PDB entry 5J2P | X-ray diffraction, 2.53 A resolution | chains A and P of the 4 polymer chains in the assembly

# Chain A
Name: reverse transcriptase, p66 domain
Source organism: Human immunodeficiency virus type 1 group M subtype B (isolate HXB2)
Notes: EC 2.7.7.-
UniProtKB: P04585 (POL_HV1H2); residues 1-560 here correspond to UniProt positions 588-1147 (UniProt number = residue number + 587)
Chain sequence (560 residues; row label = number of the first residue in the row):
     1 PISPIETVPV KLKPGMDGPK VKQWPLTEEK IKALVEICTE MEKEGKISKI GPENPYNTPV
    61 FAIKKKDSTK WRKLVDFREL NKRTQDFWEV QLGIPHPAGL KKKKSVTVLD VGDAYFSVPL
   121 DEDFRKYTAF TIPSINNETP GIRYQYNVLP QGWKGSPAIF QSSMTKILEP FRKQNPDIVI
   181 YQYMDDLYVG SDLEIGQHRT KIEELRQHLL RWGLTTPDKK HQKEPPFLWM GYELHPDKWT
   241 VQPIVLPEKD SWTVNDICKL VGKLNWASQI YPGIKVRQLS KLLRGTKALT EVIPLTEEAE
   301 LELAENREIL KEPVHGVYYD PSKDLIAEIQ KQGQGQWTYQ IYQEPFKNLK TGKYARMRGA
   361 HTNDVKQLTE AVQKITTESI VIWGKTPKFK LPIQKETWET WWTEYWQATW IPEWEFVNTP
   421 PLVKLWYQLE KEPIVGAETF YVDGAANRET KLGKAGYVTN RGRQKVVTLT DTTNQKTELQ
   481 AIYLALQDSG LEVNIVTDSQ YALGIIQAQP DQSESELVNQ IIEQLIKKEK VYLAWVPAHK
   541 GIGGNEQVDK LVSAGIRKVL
Disordered / not traced: 559-560
Construct notes: engineered mutation Cys258 (Gln845 in P04585), Ser280 (Cys867 in P04585)
Ion coordination: Mg2+: Asp443, Glu478, Asp498
Small-molecule neighbours: 6FM (2'-deoxy-4'-ethynyl-2-fluoroadenosine 5'-(dihydrogen phosphate)): Lys66, Arg72, Leu74, Ala114, Tyr115, Gln151, Gly152, Phe160, Tyr183, Met184, Asp185, Asp186, Lys220, Trp229, Met230, Gly231
Reported in the primary citation:
  - binding site for the 22-nt DNA strand (chain P): Tyr183

# Chain P
Molecule: 22-nt DNA strand
Sequence (22 nucleotides; row label = number of the first residue in the row):
   802 ACAGTCCCTG TTCGGXCGCC XX
Disordered / not traced: 802-804, 822-823
Modified positions: MRG (N2-(3-mercaptopropyl)-2'-deoxyguanosine-5'-monophosphate) at position 817; 6FM (2'-deoxy-4'-ethynyl-2-fluoroadenosine 5'-(dihydrogen phosphate)) at position 822; 6FM (2'-deoxy-4'-ethynyl-2-fluoroadenosine 5'-(dihydrogen phosphate)) at position 823
Covalently attached groups: compound 6FM linked to DC821

# Interface between chain A and chain P
Residue-residue contacts - 32 pairs, chain A then chain P:
  Tyr183(A) - DC821(P)  hydrogen bond to the base
  Met230(A) - DC821(P)  sugar contact
  Gly231(A) - DC821(P)  phosphate contact
  Asn255(A) - DC818(P)  sugar contact
  Cys258(A) - MRG_817(P)  covalent bond
  Cys258(A) - DC818(P)  sugar contact
  Lys259(A) - DC818(P)  phosphate contact
  Lys259(A) - DG819(P)  phosphate contact
  Gly262(A) - DG819(P)  sugar contact
  Lys263(A) - DG819(P)  phosphate contact
  Lys263(A) - DC820(P)  phosphate contact
  Trp266(A) - DC820(P)  sugar contact
  Leu283(A) - MRG_817(P)  base contact
  Leu289(A) - MRG_817(P)  phosphate contact
  Leu289(A) - DC818(P)  phosphate contact
  Arg358(A) - DT812(P)  salt bridge to the phosphate
  Gly359(A) - DG811(P)  phosphate contact
  Ala360(A) - DT810(P)  phosphate contact
  Ala360(A) - DG811(P)  hydrogen bond to the phosphate
  His361(A) - DT810(P)  salt bridge to the phosphate
  Arg448(A) - DG805(P)  base contact
  Arg448(A) - DT806(P)  hydrogen bond to the base
  Arg448(A) - DC807(P)  hydrogen bond to the sugar
  Lys451(A) - DC808(P)  salt bridge to the phosphate
  Thr473(A) - DC808(P)  hydrogen bond to the phosphate
  Thr473(A) - DC809(P)  hydrogen bond to the phosphate
  Gln475(A) - DC808(P)  phosphate contact
  Gln475(A) - DC809(P)  sugar contact
  Lys476(A) - DC809(P)  phosphate contact
  Tyr501(A) - DC809(P)  phosphate contact
  Tyr501(A) - DT810(P)  hydrogen bond to the phosphate
  Ile505(A) - DT810(P)  phosphate contact
Also at the interface, not in a pair above, chain A (24 interface residues in all): Gln242, Arg356
Also at the interface, not in a pair above, chain P (14 interface residues in all): DT813

# Summary
24 residues of chain A face 14 of chain P across their interface, with 1 covalent bond, 7 hydrogen bonds and 3
salt bridges. Among the polar pairs are Tyr183(A)-DC821(P), Arg448(A)-DT806(P) and Arg448(A)-DC807(P). Bound
to chain A: compound 6FM. From the paper: a binding site for the 22-nt DNA strand (chain P) at Tyr183(A).
Chain A is reverse transcriptase, p66 domain (Human immunodeficiency virus type 1 group M subtype B (isolate
HXB2)) and chain P is a 22-nt DNA strand; the structure, HIV-1 reverse transcriptase in complex with DNA that
has incorporated EFdA-MP at the P-(post-translocation) site and ..., was determined by X-ray diffraction
together with 5J2M, 5J2N and 5J2Q from the same study.
